Entry 9BE6 (electron microscopy, 3.00 A resolution); this record covers chains C and J of the 10 polymer chains in the assembly.

Chain C:
Molecule: Histone H2A type 1
From: Homo sapiens
UniProt: P0C0S8 (H2A1_HUMAN); residues 16-118 here correspond to UniProt positions 17-119 (UniProt number = residue number + 1)
Amino-acid sequence (103 residues; row label = number of the first residue in the row):
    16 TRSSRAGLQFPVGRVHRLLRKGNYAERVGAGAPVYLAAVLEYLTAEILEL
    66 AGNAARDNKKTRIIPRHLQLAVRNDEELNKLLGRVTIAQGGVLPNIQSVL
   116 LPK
Sequence notes: conflict Val87 (Ile88 in P0C0S8), Arg99 (Lys100 in P0C0S8), Ser113 (Ala114 in P0C0S8)
UniProt features mapped onto this chain:
  - modified residue: Lys36 (N6-(2-hydroxyisobutyryl)lysine), Lys74 (N6-(2-hydroxyisobutyryl)lysine), Lys75 (N6-(2-hydroxyisobutyryl)lysine), Lys95 (N6-(2-hydroxyisobutyryl)lysine), Gln104 (N5-methylglutamine), Lys118 (N6-(2-hydroxyisobutyryl)lysine)

Chain J:
Molecule: 145-nt DNA strand
Sequence (145 nucleotides; each row starts with the number of its first residue; numbers below 1 keep their minus sign (DA-72 is residue -72)):
   -72 ATCGATGTATATATCTGACACGTGCCTGGAGACTAGGGAGTAATCCCCTT
   -22 GGCGGTTAAAACGCGGGGGACAGCGCGTACGTGCGTTTAAGCGGTGCTAG
    28 AGCTGTCTACGACCAATTGAGCGGCCTCGGCACCGGGATTCTGAT
Disordered / not traced: 55-72

Chain C / chain J interface:
Pairs across the interface - 8 pairs, chain C then chain J:
  Arg29(C) with DG48(J), sugar contact; DC49(J), salt bridge to the phosphate
  Arg42(C) with DG38(J), phosphate contact; DA39(J), phosphate contact
  Val43(C) with DG38(J), sugar contact; DA39(J), hydrogen bond to the phosphate
  Gly44(C) with DG38(J), phosphate contact
  Ala45(C) with DG38(J), hydrogen bond to the phosphate
Interface residues without a listed pair, chain C (6 interface residues in all): Arg35

Overview:
6 residues of chain C face 4 of chain J across their interface, with 2 hydrogen bonds and 1 salt bridge. Polar
contacts include Val43(C)-DA39(J), Ala45(C)-DG38(J) and Arg29(C)-DC49(J).
Chain C is Histone H2A type 1 (Homo sapiens) and chain J is a 145-nt DNA strand; the structure, Cryo-EM
structure of Human Nucleosome collected by Leginon on Krios at 3.0 Angstrom resolution, was determined by
electron microscopy.
